PDB entry 7UBM | electron microscopy, 3.13 A resolution | chains 2 and Q of the 10 polymer chains in the assembly

# Chain 2
Molecule: 61-nt DNA strand
Sequence (61 nucleotides; each row starts with the number of its first residue):
     1 CTACCACAAC GAGTTACCTC TCCGTCATAA GTGTCAAATT TACCCAATTT TATTCAATAA
    61 G
Disordered / not traced: 1-2, 24-28, 60-61

# Chain Q
Molecule: Antitermination protein Q
From: Escherichia phage Lambda
UniProtKB: P03047 (REGQ_LAMBD); numbering as in UniProt (aligned over 1-207)
Chain sequence (207 residues; each row starts with the number of its first residue):
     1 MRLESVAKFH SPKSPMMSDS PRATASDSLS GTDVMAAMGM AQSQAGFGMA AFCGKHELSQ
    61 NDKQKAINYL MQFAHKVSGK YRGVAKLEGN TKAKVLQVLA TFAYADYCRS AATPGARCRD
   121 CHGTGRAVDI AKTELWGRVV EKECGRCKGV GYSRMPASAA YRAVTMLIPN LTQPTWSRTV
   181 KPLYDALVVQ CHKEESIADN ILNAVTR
Disordered / not traced: 1-44
Swiss-Prot annotation at these positions:
  - zinc finger: Cys118 to Cys147
  - DNA-binding region: Leu171 to His192
  - binding site (Zn(2+)): Cys118, Cys121, Cys144, Cys147
  - site: Thr101 (Interaction with host rpoB), Glu134 (Interaction with host RNA polymerase sigma factor RPOD), Ala160 (Interaction with host rpoB), Thr165 (Interaction with host rpoB)
  - mutagenesis: Glu134 (E134K: Increased binding to QBE and increased suppressor activity), Val189 (V189E: Increased suppressor activity), His192 (H192Y: Increased suppressor activity)
Metal / ion sites: Zn2+: Cys118, Cys121, Cys144, Cys147
Reported in the primary citation:
  - conformationally variable residues (helix shift, order/disorder transition): Ala45 to Gln60, Glu195 to Arg207

# Interface between chain 2 and chain Q
Pairs across the interface (20; chain 2 residue first):
  DA42(2) with Ala127(Q), phosphate contact; Val128(Q), sugar contact
  DC43(2) with Asp120(Q), hydrogen bond to the base; Lys142(Q), salt bridge to the phosphate
  DT50(2) with Arg154(Q), hydrogen bond to the phosphate; Pro156(Q), sugar contact; Ala157(Q), phosphate contact; Ser158(Q), hydrogen bond to the phosphate; Arg162(Q), salt bridge to the phosphate
  DT51(2) with Arg154(Q), salt bridge to the phosphate; Pro156(Q), phosphate contact; Ala157(Q), hydrogen bond to the phosphate; Ser158(Q), hydrogen bond to the phosphate; Gln173(Q), base contact; Lys181(Q), salt bridge to the phosphate
  DA52(2) with Lys181(Q), phosphate contact
  DT53(2) with Ser177(Q), base contact; Arg178(Q), base contact
  DT54(2) with Arg178(Q), hydrogen bond to the base
  DC55(2) with Arg178(Q), base contact
Other interface residues (no listed pair), chain 2 (9 interface residues in all): DT41
Other interface residues (no listed pair), chain Q (14 interface residues in all): His122

# Overview
9 residues of chain 2 face 14 of chain Q across their interface, with 6 hydrogen bonds and 4 salt bridges.
Among the polar pairs are DC43(2)-Asp120(Q), DT54(2)-Arg178(Q) and DT50(2)-Arg154(Q). From UniProt: 4
Zn2+-binding residues and 3 mutagenesis sites on chain Q. The paper reports conformational variability at
Ala45(Q) and Glu195(Q).
Chain 2 is a 61-nt DNA strand and chain Q is Antitermination protein Q (Escherichia phage Lambda); the
structure, Transcription antitermination complex: "pre-engaged" Qlambda-loading complex, was determined by
electron microscopy, deposited together with 7UBJ, 7UBL and 7UBN.
